Entry 9GAB (X-ray diffraction, 1.65 A resolution); this record covers chains D and E of the 3 polymer chains in the assembly.

[Chain D (and E)]
Molecule: SAM-AMP Lyase
Organism: Clostridium botulinum
Notes: chain E of this document is another copy of the same molecule, construct and numbering; everything in this record applies to it too
UniProtKB: A5I3U9 (A5I3U9_CLOBH); numbering as in UniProt (aligned over 1-124)
Chain sequence (131 residues; row label = number of the first residue in the row; numbers below 1 keep their minus sign (Gly-6 is residue -6)):
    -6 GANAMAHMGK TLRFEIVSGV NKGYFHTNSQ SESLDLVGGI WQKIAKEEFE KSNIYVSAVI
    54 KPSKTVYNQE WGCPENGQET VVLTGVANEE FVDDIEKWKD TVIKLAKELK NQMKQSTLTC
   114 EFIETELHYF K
Unresolved in the structure: -6 to -5 (chain E: -6 to 1)
Sequence notes: expression tag (-6 to 0); conflict Gln71 (Glu in A5I3U9)
Ligand contacts:
  - A1IJB ([(2R,3S,4R,5R)-5-(6-aminopurin-9-yl)-3,4-bis(oxidanyl)oxolan-2-yl]methyl [(2S,3S,4R,5R)-5-(6-aminopurin-9-yl)-2-(methylsulfanylmethyl)-4-oxidanyl-oxolan-3-yl] hydrogen phosphate), molecule 1: Val10, Gly12, Thr58, Tyr60, Trp64, Gln71, Thr73, Thr110, Thr112, Glu114
  - A1IJB, molecule 2: Tyr48, Ser50, Ala51, Val52, Thr77, Gly78, Val79, Phe84, Tyr122
From the paper describing this entry:
  - binding site for A1IJB: Tyr48, Ser50, Trp64, Phe84, Thr110, Thr112, Tyr122
  - catalytic residues: Gln108
  - mutagenesis - Q108A: decreased catalytic activity on SAM-AMP
  - mutagenesis - C66A: unchanged catalytic activity on SAM-AMP

[How chain D and chain E interact]
Pairs across the interface - 60 pairs, chain D then chain E:
  Glu8(D) - Arg6(E)  salt bridge
  Gln23(D) - Leu27(E)
  Pro55(D) - Lys54(E)
  Pro55(D) - Pro55(E)
  Ser56(D) - Val52(E)
  Ser56(D) - Ile53(E)
  Ser56(D) - Lys54(E)
  Lys57(D) - Asp28(E)  salt bridge
  Lys57(D) - Ala51(E)
  Lys57(D) - Val52(E)
  Lys57(D) - Ile53(E)  hydrogen bond (backbone-backbone)
  Thr58(D) - Ala51(E)
  Thr58(D) - Val52(E)
  Val59(D) - Gly31(E)
  Val59(D) - Trp34(E)
  Val59(D) - Gln35(E)
  Val59(D) - Ser50(E)
  Val59(D) - Ala51(E)  hydrogen bond (backbone-backbone)
  Val59(D) - Ile53(E)  hydrophobic
  Tyr60(D) - Gln35(E)  hydrogen bond (backbone-side chain)
  Tyr60(D) - Tyr48(E)
  Asn61(D) - Tyr48(E)  hydrogen bond (backbone-side chain)
  Gln62(D) - Gln35(E)
  Glu63(D) - Lys39(E)  salt bridge
  Trp64(D) - Phe42(E)  hydrophobic
  Trp64(D) - Tyr48(E)  hydrophobic
  Cys66(D) - Gln35(E)
  Pro67(D) - Gln35(E)  hydrogen bond (backbone-side chain)
  Glu68(D) - Gln35(E)
  Asn69(D) - Asp28(E)
  Asn69(D) - Gly31(E)
  Asn69(D) - Gly32(E)
  Asn69(D) - Gln35(E)  hydrogen bond (backbone-side chain)
  Val75(D) - Val52(E)  hydrophobic
  Lys92(D) - Glu119(E)  salt bridge
  Ile96(D) - His121(E)
  Lys100(D) - Phe123(E)
  Lys103(D) - Phe123(E)
  Ser109(D) - Lys124(E)
  Thr110(D) - Tyr122(E)
  Thr110(D) - Phe123(E)
  Leu111(D) - His121(E)
  Leu111(D) - Tyr122(E)
  Leu111(D) - Phe123(E)  hydrogen bond (backbone-backbone)
  Thr112(D) - Leu120(E)
  Thr112(D) - His121(E)
  Cys113(D) - Glu119(E)
  Cys113(D) - Leu120(E)
  Cys113(D) - His121(E)  hydrogen bond (backbone-backbone)
  Cys113(D) - Phe123(E)  hydrophobic
  Glu114(D) - Arg6(E)  salt bridge
  Glu114(D) - Thr118(E)  hydrogen bond
  Glu114(D) - Glu119(E)
  Glu114(D) - Leu120(E)
  Phe115(D) - Thr118(E)
  Phe115(D) - Glu119(E)  hydrogen bond (backbone-backbone)
  Phe115(D) - His121(E)
  Ile116(D) - Arg6(E)
  Ile116(D) - Thr118(E)
  Glu117(D) - Lys3(E)  salt bridge
Also at the interface, not in a pair above, chain D (35 interface residues in all): Val10, Lys54, Gly70, Thr73, Ala99
Also at the interface, not in a pair above, chain E (27 interface residues in all): Val79, Ile116, Glu117

[In short]
35 residues of chain D face 27 of chain E across their interface; the contacts include 10 hydrogen bonds and 6
salt bridges. Polar contacts include Glu8(D)-Arg6(E), Lys57(D)-Asp28(E) and Glu63(D)-Lys39(E). Chain D binds
compound A1IJB. From the paper: the catalytic residue Gln108(D); Q108A of chain D reduces catalytic activity
on SAM-AMP.
Chain D and chain E are both SAM-AMP Lyase (Clostridium botulinum); the structure, Structure and catalytic
mechanism of SAM-AMP lyase in Clostridium botulinum CorA-associated type III CRISPR system, was determined by
X-ray diffraction, deposited together with 9GAD.
